7L4W - chain A; structure by X-ray diffraction, 2.20 A resolution.

# Chain A
Name: Monoglyceride lipase
From: Homo sapiens
Reference sequence: A0A0C4DFN3 (A0A0C4DFN3_HUMAN); residues 0-303 here correspond to UniProt positions 10-313 (UniProt number = residue number + 10)
Amino-acid sequence (320 residues; each row starts with the number of its first residue; numbers below 1 keep their minus sign (Met-16 is residue -16)):
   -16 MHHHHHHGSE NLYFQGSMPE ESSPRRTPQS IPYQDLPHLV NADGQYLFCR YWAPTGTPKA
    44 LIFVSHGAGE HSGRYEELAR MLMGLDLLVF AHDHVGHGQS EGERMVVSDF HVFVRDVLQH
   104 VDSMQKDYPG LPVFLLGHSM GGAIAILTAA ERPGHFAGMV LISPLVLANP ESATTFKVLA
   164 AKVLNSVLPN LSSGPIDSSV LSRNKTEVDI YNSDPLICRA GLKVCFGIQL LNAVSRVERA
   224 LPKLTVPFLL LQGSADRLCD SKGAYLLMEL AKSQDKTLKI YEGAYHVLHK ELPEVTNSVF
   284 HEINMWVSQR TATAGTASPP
Disordered / not traced: -16 to 6, 295-303
Construct notes: initiating methionine (-16); expression tag (-15 to -1); conflict Ala36 (Lys46 in A0A0C4DFN3), Ser169 (Leu179 in A0A0C4DFN3), Ser176 (Leu186 in A0A0C4DFN3)
Residues lining bound ligands: XOV ((2s,4R)-2-{4-[(2-chloro-4-fluorophenoxy)methyl]piperidine-1-carbonyl}-7-oxa-5-azaspiro[3.4]octan-6-one): Gly50, Ala51, Glu53, Arg57, His121, Ser122, Met123, Leu148, Ile179, Leu184, Tyr194, Leu205, Gly210, Leu213, Leu214, Val217, Leu241, His269, Val270

# Summary
Chain A binds compound XOV.
Chain A is Monoglyceride lipase (Homo sapiens); the structure, Crystal structure of human monoacylglycerol
lipase in complex with compound 2d, was determined by X-ray diffraction together with 7L4T, 7L4U and 7L50 from
the same study.
